PDB entry 5W4U | X-ray diffraction, 3.60 A resolution | chains B and R of the 13 polymer chains in the assembly

# Chain B
Molecule: DNA-directed RNA polymerase II subunit RPB2
From: Saccharomyces cerevisiae (strain ATCC 204508 / S288c)
Notes: EC 2.7.7.6
UniProtKB: P08518 (RPB2_YEAST); residues 1-1224 here = UniProt positions 1-1224
Sequence (1224 residues; numbered 1 to 1224; the number before each row is that of its first residue):
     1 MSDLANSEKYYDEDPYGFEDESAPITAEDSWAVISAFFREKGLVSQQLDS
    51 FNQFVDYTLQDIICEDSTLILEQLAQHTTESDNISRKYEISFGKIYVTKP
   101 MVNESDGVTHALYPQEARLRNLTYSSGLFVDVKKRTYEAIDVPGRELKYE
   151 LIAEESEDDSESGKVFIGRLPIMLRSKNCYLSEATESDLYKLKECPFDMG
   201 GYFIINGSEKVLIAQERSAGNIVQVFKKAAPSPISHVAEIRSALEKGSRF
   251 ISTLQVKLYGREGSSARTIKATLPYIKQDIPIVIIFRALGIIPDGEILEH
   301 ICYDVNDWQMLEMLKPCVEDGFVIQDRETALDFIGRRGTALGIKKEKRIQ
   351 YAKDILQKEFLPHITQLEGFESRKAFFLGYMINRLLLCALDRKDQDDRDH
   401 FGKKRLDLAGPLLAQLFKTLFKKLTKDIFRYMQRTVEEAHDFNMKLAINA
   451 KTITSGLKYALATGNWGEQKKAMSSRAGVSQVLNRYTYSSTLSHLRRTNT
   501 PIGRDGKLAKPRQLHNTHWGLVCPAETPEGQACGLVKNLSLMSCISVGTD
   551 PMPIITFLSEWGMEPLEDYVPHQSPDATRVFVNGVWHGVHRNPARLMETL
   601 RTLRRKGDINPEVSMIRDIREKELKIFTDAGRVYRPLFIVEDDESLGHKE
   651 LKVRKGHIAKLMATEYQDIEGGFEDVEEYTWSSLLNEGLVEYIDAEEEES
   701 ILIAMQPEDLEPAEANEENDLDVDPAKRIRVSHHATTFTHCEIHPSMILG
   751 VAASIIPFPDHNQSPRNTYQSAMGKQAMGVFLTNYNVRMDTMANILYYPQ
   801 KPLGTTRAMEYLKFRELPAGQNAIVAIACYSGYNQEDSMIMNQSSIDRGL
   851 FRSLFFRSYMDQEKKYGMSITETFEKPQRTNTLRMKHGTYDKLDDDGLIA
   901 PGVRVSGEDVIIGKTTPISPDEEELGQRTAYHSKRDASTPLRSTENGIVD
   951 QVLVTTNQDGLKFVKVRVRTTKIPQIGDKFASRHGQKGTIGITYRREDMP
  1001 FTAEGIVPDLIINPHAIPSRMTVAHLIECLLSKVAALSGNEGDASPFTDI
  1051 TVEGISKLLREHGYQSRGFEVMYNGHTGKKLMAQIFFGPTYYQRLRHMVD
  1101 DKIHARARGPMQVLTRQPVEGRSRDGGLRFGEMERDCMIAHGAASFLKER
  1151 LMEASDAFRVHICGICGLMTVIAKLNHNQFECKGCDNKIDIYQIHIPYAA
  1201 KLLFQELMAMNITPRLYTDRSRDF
Unresolved in the structure: 1-19, 71-89, 135-163, 244-250, 339-344, 436-445, 473-475, 503-508, 669-677, 713-721, 919-932, 1221-1224
Metal / ion sites: Zn2+: Cys-1163, Cys-1166, Cys-1182, Cys-1185

# Chain R
Molecule: 9-nt RNA strand
Sequence (9 nucleotides; numbered 1 to 9; the number before each row is that of its first residue):
     1 AUGGAGAGG
Metal / ion sites: Mg2+: G9 (shared with 3 residues of chain A)

# How chain B and chain R interact
Contacting residue pairs (12; chain B residue first):
  Gly-478(B) / A5(R)  sugar contact
  Gln-481(B) / A5(R)  phosphate contact
  Gln-481(B) / G6(R)  phosphate contact
  Pro-528(B) / A7(R)  phosphate contact
  Glu-529(B) / G8(R)  phosphate contact
  Gln-776(B) / A7(R)  hydrogen bond to the phosphate
  Gln-776(B) / G8(R)  hydrogen bond to the phosphate
  Lys-979(B) / G8(R)  phosphate contact
  Lys-979(B) / G9(R)  salt bridge to the phosphate
  Lys-987(B) / G9(R)  salt bridge to the phosphate
  His-1097(B) / A7(R)  hydrogen bond to the sugar
  His-1097(B) / G8(R)  hydrogen bond to the sugar
Interface residues without a listed pair, chain B (10 interface residues in all): Ala-477, Ala-772
Interface residues without a listed pair, chain R (6 interface residues in all): G4

# In short
10 residues of chain B and 6 residues of chain R are in contact, with 4 hydrogen bonds and 2 salt bridges.
Among the polar pairs are His-1097(B)/A7(R), His-1097(B)/G8(R) and Gln-776(B)/A7(R). Cys-1163(B), Cys-1166(B),
Cys-1182(B) and Cys-1185(B) form the Zn2+ site.
Here chain B is DNA-directed RNA polymerase II subunit RPB2 (Saccharomyces cerevisiae (strain ATCC 204508 /
S288c)) and chain R is a 9-nt RNA strand. Entry 5W4U (Pol II elongation complex with an
N6-methyladenine-containing template) was determined by X-ray diffraction (same publication as 5W51).
